Entry 4Q8G (X-ray diffraction, 2.10 A resolution); this record covers chain A.

== Chain A ==
Protein: PAB-dependent poly(A)-specific ribonuclease subunit PAN2
From: Saccharomyces cerevisiae
Notes: EC 3.1.13.4
UniProtKB: P53010 (PAN2_YEAST); residue numbers follow UniProt; this construct covers 416-870
Amino-acid sequence (461 residues; numbered 410 to 870; the number before each row is that of its first residue):
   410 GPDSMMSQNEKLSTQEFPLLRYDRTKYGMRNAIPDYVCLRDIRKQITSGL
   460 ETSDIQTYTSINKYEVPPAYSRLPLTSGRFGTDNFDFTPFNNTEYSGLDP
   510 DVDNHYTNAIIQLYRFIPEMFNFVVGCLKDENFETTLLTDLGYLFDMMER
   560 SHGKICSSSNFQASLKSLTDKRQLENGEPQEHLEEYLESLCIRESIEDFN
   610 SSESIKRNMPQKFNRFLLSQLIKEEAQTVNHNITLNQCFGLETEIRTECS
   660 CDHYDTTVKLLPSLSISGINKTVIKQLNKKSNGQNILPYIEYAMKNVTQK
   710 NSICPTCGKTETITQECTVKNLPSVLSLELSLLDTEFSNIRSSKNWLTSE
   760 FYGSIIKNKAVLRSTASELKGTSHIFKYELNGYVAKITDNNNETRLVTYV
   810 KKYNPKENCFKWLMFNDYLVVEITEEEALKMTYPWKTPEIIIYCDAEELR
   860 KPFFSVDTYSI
Disordered / not traced: 410-460, 486-493, 540-543, 579-612, 680-692, 864-870
Sequence notes: expression tag (410-415)
Ion coordination: Zn2+: Cys660, His662, Cys713, Cys716
Curated features (UniProtKB/Swiss-Prot):
  - binding site (Zn(2+)): Cys660, His662, Cys713, Cys716

== Summary ==
Cys660, His662, Cys713 and Cys716 form the Zn2+ site. From UniProt: 4 Zn2+-binding residues.
Chain A is PAB-dependent poly(A)-specific ribonuclease subunit PAN2 (Saccharomyces cerevisiae); the structure,
Structure of the Saccharomyces cerevisiae PAN2 pseudoubiquitin-hydrolase, was determined by X-ray diffraction,
deposited together with 4XR7 and 4Q8H.
